PDB entry 4I7Z | X-ray diffraction, 2.80 A resolution | chains A and B of the 8 polymer chains in the assembly

Chain A:
Molecule: Cytochrome b6
From: Mastigocladus laminosus
UniProtKB: P83791 (CYB6_MASLA); numbering as in UniProt (aligned over 1-215)
Chain sequence (215 residues; row label = number of the first residue in the row):
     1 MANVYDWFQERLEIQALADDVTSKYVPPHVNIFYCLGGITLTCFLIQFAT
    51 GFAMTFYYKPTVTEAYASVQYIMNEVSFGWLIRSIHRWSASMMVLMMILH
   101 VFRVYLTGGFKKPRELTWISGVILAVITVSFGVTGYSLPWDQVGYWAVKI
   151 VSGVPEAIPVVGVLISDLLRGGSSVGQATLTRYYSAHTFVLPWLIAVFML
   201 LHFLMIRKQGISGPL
Not modelled in the structure: 1-2
Metal / ion sites: Cd2+: E75 (shared with 1 residue of chain C); heme Fe site 1: H86, H187; heme Fe site 2: H100, H202
Small-molecule neighbours:
  - Octadecane (8K6): F44, L45, F48, A49, F52, V190, W193, L194, A196, M199, L200, F203
  - beta-carotene (BCR): I32, F33, C35, I39, M96, L99
  - chlorophyll a (CLA): I98, V101, F102, Y105, W118, A125, V126, V129
  - heme (HEM), molecule 1: K24, V30, N31, Y34, C35, G38, L41, T42, F203, I206, R207, G210, I211
  - heme (HEM), molecule 2: Y34, G37, G38, T40, L41, M93, M97, H100, V101, R103, V104, G109, F110, R114, T117, W118, G121, V122, L124, A125, T128, M199, H202, F203, I206, G210, I211, S212
  - heme (HEM), molecule 3: F44, Q47, F48, G51, F52, M54, T55, Y58, V69, R83, H86, R87, A90, M93, T128, F131, G132, G135, Y136, L138, P139, Y184, H187, T188, F189, P192
  - OZ2 ((2R)-3-{[(R)-{[(2S)-2,3-dihydroxypropyl]oxy}(hydroxy)phosphoryl]oxy}-2-[(6Z)-tridec-6-enoyloxy]propyl (9Z)-octadec-9-enoate), molecule 1: C43, M92, M96
  - OZ2, molecule 2: V76, S77, F78, W80, L81

Chain B:
Molecule: Cytochrome b6-f complex subunit 4
From: Mastigocladus laminosus
UniProtKB: P83792 (PETD_MASLA); numbering as in UniProt (aligned over 1-160)
Chain sequence (160 residues; numbered 1 to 160; the number before each row is that of its first residue):
     1 MATLKKPDLSDPKLRAKLAKGMGHNYYGEPAWPNDLLYVFPVVIMGTFAC
    51 IVALSVLDPAMVGEPADPFATPLEILPEWYLYPVFQILRSVPNKLLGVLL
   101 MASVPLGLILVPFIENVNKFQNPFRRPVATTIFLFGTLVTIWLGIGATFP
   151 LDKTLTLGLF
Not modelled in the structure: 1
Metal / ion sites: Cd2+: D58 (shared with 1 residue of chain F)
Small-molecule neighbours:
  - 1E2 ((2S)-3-(acetyloxy)-2-hydroxypropyl 6-deoxy-6-sulfo-beta-D-glucopyranoside): W32, P33, L37, Y38
  - beta-carotene (BCR): V43, G46, T47
  - chlorophyll a (CLA): Y80, P83, V84, I87, M101, A102, V104, P105, L106, L108, I132, F133, F135, G136, V139, T140, L143
  - heme (HEM): N25, D35, V39, F40, V43, I44
  - OZ2 ((2R)-3-{[(R)-{[(2S)-2,3-dihydroxypropyl]oxy}(hydroxy)phosphoryl]oxy}-2-[(6Z)-tridec-6-enoyloxy]propyl (9Z)-octadec-9-enoate), molecule 1: T47, C50, L54
  - OZ2, molecule 2: I87, L100, S103, V104, G107, L108, V111, I114, E115, N118, R125, R126, P127, V128, A129, I132

Interface between chain A and chain B:
Residue-residue contacts - 119 pairs, chain A then chain B:
  V21(A) with L36(B), hydrophobic
  T22(A) with W32(B)
  S23(A) with N25(B)
  K24(A) with N25(B); A31(B), hydrogen bond (backbone-backbone)
  Y25(A) with K5(B); N25(B), hydrogen bond (backbone-backbone); Y26(B); Y27(B); G28(B); E29(B); P30(B), hydrophobic; A31(B)
  V26(A) with Y27(B); G28(B); E29(B), hydrogen bond (backbone-backbone)
  P27(A) with H24(B); Y27(B), hydrophobic
  P28(A) with Y27(B)
  I39(A) with V43(B), hydrophobic; T47(B)
  T42(A) with I44(B)
  I46(A) with F48(B), hydrophobic; I51(B), hydrophobic
  Y66(A) with V62(B); G63(B), hydrogen bond (side chain-backbone); E64(B); P65(B)
  M73(A) with A60(B); V62(B), hydrophobic
  R83(A) with A60(B); M61(B), hydrogen bond (side chain-backbone); V62(B)
  S84(A) with S55(B); P59(B); A60(B), hydrogen bond (side chain-backbone)
  I85(A) with S55(B), hydrogen bond (backbone-side chain)
  R87(A) with E78(B), salt bridge
  W88(A) with L54(B), hydrogen bond (side chain-backbone); S55(B); D58(B), hydrogen bond (side chain-backbone)
  S89(A) with I51(B)
  S91(A) with W79(B)
  V94(A) with W79(B), hydrophobic; Y80(B), hydrophobic
  L95(A) with W79(B), hydrophobic
  I98(A) with W79(B), hydrophobic
  F102(A) with F133(B), hydrophobic
  Y105(A) with V111(B), hydrophobic; E115(B), hydrogen bond; R126(B), hydrogen bond (backbone-side chain); A129(B); F133(B), hydrophobic
  L106(A) with P123(B); F133(B), hydrophobic
  T107(A) with Q121(B), hydrogen bond (backbone-side chain)
  G108(A) with Q121(B); R126(B)
  F110(A) with V111(B), hydrophobic; P112(B), hydrophobic; E115(B)
  K111(A) with E115(B), hydrogen bond (side chain-backbone); N118(B), hydrogen bond (side chain-backbone); F120(B), hydrogen bond (side chain-backbone); R126(B)
  K112(A) with N116(B), hydrogen bond (backbone-side chain)
  P113(A) with K20(B); M22(B), hydrophobic
  R114(A) with G21(B), hydrogen bond (side chain-backbone); M22(B)
  E115(A) with P112(B); F113(B); N116(B)
  W118(A) with L108(B), hydrogen bond (side chain-backbone); P112(B)
  V122(A) with P105(B); I109(B), hydrophobic
  V129(A) with L81(B), hydrophobic
  G132(A) with Y80(B)
  V133(A) with L81(B), hydrophobic
  Y136(A) with L76(B); E78(B)
  W140(A) with A66(B), hydrogen bond (backbone-backbone)
  D141(A) with G63(B); E64(B); A66(B)
  Q142(A) with E64(B), hydrogen bond (backbone-backbone); P65(B); A66(B); D67(B), hydrogen bond (side chain-backbone); A70(B), hydrogen bond (side chain-backbone); P72(B)
  Y145(A) with A66(B), hydrophobic; P68(B)
  W146(A) with D67(B), hydrogen bond (side chain-backbone); P68(B); A70(B), hydrogen bond (side chain-backbone); T71(B); P72(B); I75(B), hydrophobic
  I150(A) with I75(B), hydrophobic
  V154(A) with L88(B), hydrophobic; V98(B), hydrophobic
  A157(A) with L95(B); V98(B), hydrophobic
  I158(A) with V98(B), hydrophobic
  Q209(A) with M22(B)
  G210(A) with N25(B)
  I211(A) with H24(B)
  S212(A) with H24(B); Q121(B)
  G213(A) with H24(B); Q121(B), hydrogen bond (backbone-side chain)
  P214(A) with H24(B); Y27(B); Q121(B)
  L215(A) with Q121(B); N122(B), hydrogen bond (backbone-side chain); R125(B), hydrogen bond (backbone-side chain)
Other interface residues (no listed pair), chain A (68 interface residues in all): H29, C43, Q70, W80, L81, M92, I119, V126, V143, A147, K149, P159
Other interface residues (no listed pair), chain B (70 interface residues in all): G23, D35, V52, V56, F69, P77, K94, M101, K119

In short:
68 residues of chain A and 70 residues of chain B are in contact; the contacts include 27 hydrogen bonds and 1
salt bridge. Polar pairs include R87(A)-E78(B), Y66(A)-G63(B) and R83(A)-M61(B).
Here chain A is Cytochrome b6 and chain B is Cytochrome b6-f complex subunit 4, both from Mastigocladus
laminosus. Entry 4I7Z (Crystal structure of cytochrome b6f in DOPG, with disordered Rieske Iron-Sulfur Protein
soluble domain) was determined by X-ray diffraction.
